PDB entry 9H2H | electron microscopy, 6.10 A resolution (low resolution: residue-level contacts below are approximate; hydrogen-bond / salt-bridge calls are withheld) | chains O and R of the 22 polymer chains in the assembly

== Chain O ==
Molecule: Occlusion-derived virus envelope protein E27
Organism: Autographa californica nucleopolyhedrovirus
UniProt: P41702 (E27_NPVAC); residues 1-290 here = UniProt positions 1-290
Sequence (290 residues; numbered 1 to 290; the number before each row is that of its first residue):
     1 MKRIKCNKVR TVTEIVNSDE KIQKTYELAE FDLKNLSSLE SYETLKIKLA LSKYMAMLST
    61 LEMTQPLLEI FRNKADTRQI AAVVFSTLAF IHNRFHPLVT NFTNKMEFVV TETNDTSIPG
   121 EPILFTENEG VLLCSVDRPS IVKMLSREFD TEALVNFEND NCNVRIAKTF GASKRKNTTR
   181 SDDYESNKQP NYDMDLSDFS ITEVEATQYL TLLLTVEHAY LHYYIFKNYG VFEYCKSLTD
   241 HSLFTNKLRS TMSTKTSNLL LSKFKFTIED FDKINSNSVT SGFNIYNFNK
Disordered / not traced: 1-6, 157-160, 173-197, 255-257, 277-290

== Chain R ==
Molecule: Protein C42
Organism: Autographa californica nucleopolyhedrovirus
UniProt: P25695 (C42_NPVAC); numbering as in UniProt (aligned over 1-361)
Sequence (361 residues; row label = number of the first residue in the row):
     1 MSAIALYLEI NKLRLKIDEP MQLAIWPQLF PLLCDEHQSV QLNTDVLINF MMHVARKSQN
    61 TILNNNAAIA SQYAAGNADV VAAPASAQPT PRPVINLFAR ANAAAPAQPS EELINMRRYR
   121 NAARKLIHHY SLNSTSSTEY KISDVVMTMI FLLRSEKYHS LFKLLETTFD DYTCRPQMTQ
   181 VQTDTLLDAV RSLLEMPSTT IDLTTVDIMR SSFARCFNSP IMRYAKIVLL QNVALQRDKR
   241 TTLEELLIER GEKIQMLQPQ QYINSGTEIP FCDDAEFLNR LLKHIDPYPL SRMYYNAANT
   301 MFYTTMENYA VSNCKFNIED YNNIFKVMEN IRKHSNKNSN DQDELNIYLG VQSSNAKRKK
   361 Y
Disordered / not traced: 1-111, 134-138, 195-197, 226-237, 257-258, 263-272, 316-319, 326-361
UniProt features mapped onto this chain:
  - region: L32 to E36 (LXCXE motif)
  - motif: K357 to K360 (Nuclear localization signal)

== Interface between chain O and chain R ==
Residue-residue contacts (23; chain O residue first):
  T11(O) - F302(R)
  T13(O) - Y295(R)
  T13(O) - N299(R)
  I15(O) - S291(R)
  E20(O) - S291(R)
  I22(O) - Y295(R)
  K24(O) - Y295(R)
  K24(O) - N299(R)
  Y26(O) - N299(R)
  Y26(O) - F302(R)
  Y26(O) - M306(R)
  F31(O) - Y303(R)
  F31(O) - M306(R)
  F31(O) - E307(R)
  F31(O) - A310(R)
  K34(O) - Y303(R)
  K34(O) - E307(R)
  N35(O) - R240(R)
  N35(O) - A310(R)
  N35(O) - N313(R)
  S38(O) - V311(R)
  E269(O) - Y224(R)
  E269(O) - A225(R)
Also at the interface, not in a pair above, chain O (15 interface residues in all): Q23, E30, I268
Also at the interface, not in a pair above, chain R (14 interface residues in all): Y294

== Summary ==
Chain O and chain R form an interface of 15 and 14 residues respectively.
Chain O is Occlusion-derived virus envelope protein E27 and chain R is Protein C42, both from Autographa
californica nucleopolyhedrovirus; the structure, AcMNPV apical cap - composite map of the C2 plug, was
determined by electron microscopy (same publication as 9H2A, 9H2B, 9H2C, 9H2J and 9H2K).
